PDB entry 5X6C | X-ray diffraction, 3.10 A resolution | chains A and E of the 4 polymer chains in the assembly

# Chain A
Protein: O-phosphoserine--tRNA(Cys) ligase
From: Methanocaldococcus jannaschii DSM 2661
Notes: EC 6.1.1.27
Amino-acid sequence (553 residues; numbered -3 to 549; the number before each row is that of its first residue; numbers below 1 keep their minus sign (Met-3 is residue -3)):
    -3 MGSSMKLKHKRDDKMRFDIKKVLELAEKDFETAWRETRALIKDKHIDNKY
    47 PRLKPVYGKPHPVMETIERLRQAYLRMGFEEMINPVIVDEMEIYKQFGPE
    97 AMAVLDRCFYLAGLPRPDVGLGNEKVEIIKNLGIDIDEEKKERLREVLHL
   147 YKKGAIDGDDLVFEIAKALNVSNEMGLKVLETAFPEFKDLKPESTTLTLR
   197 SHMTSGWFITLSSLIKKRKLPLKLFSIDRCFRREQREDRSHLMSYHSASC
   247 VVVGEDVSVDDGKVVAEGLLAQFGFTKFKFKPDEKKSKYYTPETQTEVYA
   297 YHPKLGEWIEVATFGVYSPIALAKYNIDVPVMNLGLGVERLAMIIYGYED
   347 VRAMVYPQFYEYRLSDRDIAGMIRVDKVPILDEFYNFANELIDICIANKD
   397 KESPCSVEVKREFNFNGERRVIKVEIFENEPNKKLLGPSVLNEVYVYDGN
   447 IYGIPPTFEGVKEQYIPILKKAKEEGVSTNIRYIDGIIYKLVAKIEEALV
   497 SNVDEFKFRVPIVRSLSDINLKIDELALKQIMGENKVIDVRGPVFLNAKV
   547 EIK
Unresolved in the structure: -3 to 10
Small-molecule neighbours: ATP (adenosine-5'-triphosphate): Asp153, Asp155, Arg228, Glu230, Ser236, His237, Leu238, Tyr241, Asp279, Lys281, Glu306, Val307, Ala308, Thr309, Gly331, Leu332, Gly333, Arg336
Reported in the primary citation:
  - binding site for ATP: Arg228, Glu230, His237

# Chain E
Protein: Uncharacterized protein MJ1481
From: Methanocaldococcus jannaschii
Reference sequence: Q58876 (Y1481_METJA); residues 1-213 here = UniProt positions 1-213
Amino-acid sequence (216 residues; each row starts with the number of its first residue; numbers below 1 keep their minus sign (Met-2 is residue -2)):
    -2 MNHMRVEYSKDLIRKGISTISQLKKAKIRVEKDDKKISYKDAKPGKIDVN
    48 EFKKAIYLLIEADDFLYKKAPKHELNEEEAKEFCKLIIKCQEHLNKILAN
    98 FGFEFEEKEIDEGALYIVSNKKLFKKLKNKNPNLKVVCTEGMLDIEDMRA
   148 IGVPEKALEGLKKKVEIARKNVERFIEKYKPEKIFVVVEDDKDELLYLRA
   198 KNLYNAEKLDADEILD
Unresolved in the structure: -2, 25-213
Sequence notes: initiating methionine (-2); expression tag (-1 to 0)
Reported in the primary citation:
  - self-association interface (contacts with another copy of this molecule): Leu9, Ile10, Ile17, Leu20

# Interface between chain A and chain E
Pairs across the interface - 22 pairs, chain A then chain E:
  Asp43(A) - Asn-1(E)
  Asp43(A) - Arg2(E)  salt bridge
  Val371(A) - Arg2(E)  hydrogen bond (backbone-side chain)
  Asp372(A) - Met1(E)
  Asp372(A) - Arg2(E)  hydrogen bond (backbone-side chain)
  Asp372(A) - Tyr5(E)  hydrogen bond
  Lys373(A) - Arg2(E)
  Lys373(A) - Tyr5(E)
  Val374(A) - Arg2(E)
  Ile376(A) - Arg2(E)
  Ile376(A) - Ser6(E)
  Ile376(A) - Leu9(E)  hydrophobic
  Glu492(A) - Leu9(E)
  Val496(A) - Leu9(E)  hydrophobic
  Val496(A) - Lys12(E)
  Val496(A) - Gly13(E)
  Val496(A) - Thr16(E)  hydrogen bond (backbone-side chain)
  Ser497(A) - Lys12(E)
  Ser497(A) - Thr16(E)
  Asn498(A) - Thr16(E)
  Asn498(A) - Leu20(E)
  Lys518(A) - Met1(E)  hydrogen bond
Other interface residues (no listed pair), chain A (13 interface residues in all): His41, Glu493
Interface features reported in the paper:
  - interface residues, chain A: Ile376(A), Ala494(A)
  - interface residues, chain E: Met1(E), Leu9(E)

# Summary
13 residues of chain A and 10 residues of chain E are in contact, with 5 hydrogen bonds and 1 salt bridge.
Polar pairs include Asp43(A)-Arg2(E), Val371(A)-Arg2(E) and Asp372(A)-Arg2(E). Bound to chain A: ATP. From the
paper: a binding site for ATP at Arg228(A), Glu230(A) and His237(A); interface residues Ile376(A), Ala494(A)
and Met1(E) among others.
Here chain A is O-phosphoserine--tRNA(Cys) ligase (Methanocaldococcus jannaschii DSM 2661) and chain E is
Uncharacterized protein MJ1481 (Methanocaldococcus jannaschii). Entry 5X6C (Crystal structure of SepRS-SepCysE
from Methanocaldococcus jannaschii) was determined by X-ray diffraction (same publication as 5X6B).
